PDB entry 7WFG | electron microscopy, 4.33 A resolution (low resolution: residue-level contacts below are approximate; hydrogen-bond / salt-bridge calls are withheld) | chains I and N of the 9 polymer chains in the assembly

Chain I:
Name: NAD(P)H-quinone oxidoreductase subunit I, chloroplastic
From: Arabidopsis thaliana
Notes: EC 7.1.1.-
UniProtKB: P56755 (NDHI_ARATH); residues 1-172 here = UniProt positions 1-172
Chain sequence (172 residues; each row starts with the number of its first residue):
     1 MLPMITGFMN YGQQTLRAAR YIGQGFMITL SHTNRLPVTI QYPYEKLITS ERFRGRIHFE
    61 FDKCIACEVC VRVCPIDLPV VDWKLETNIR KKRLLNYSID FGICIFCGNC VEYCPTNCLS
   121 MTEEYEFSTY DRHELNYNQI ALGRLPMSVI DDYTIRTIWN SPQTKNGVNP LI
Not modelled in the structure: 1-5, 45-48, 170-172
Curated features (UniProtKB/Swiss-Prot):
  - binding site ([4Fe-4S] cluster): Cys-64, Cys-67, Cys-70, Cys-74, Cys-104, Cys-107, Cys-110, Cys-114
Bound ions: 4Fe-4S cluster Fe near Ala-66 (its only coordinating residue here)
Small-molecule neighbours:
  - 4Fe-4S cluster (SF4), molecule 1: Ile-57, Cys-70, Cys-74, Pro-75, Leu-78, Cys-104, Ile-105, Phe-106, Cys-107, Gly-108, Asn-109, Cys-110
  - 4Fe-4S cluster (SF4), molecule 2: Phe-59, Cys-64, Ile-65, Ala-66, Cys-67, Glu-68, Val-69, Cys-70, Cys-114, Pro-115, Thr-116, Cys-118

Chain N:
Name: NAD(P)H-quinone oxidoreductase subunit N, chloroplastic
From: Arabidopsis thaliana
Notes: EC 7.1.1.-
UniProtKB: Q9LVM2 (NDHN_ARATH); residue numbers follow UniProt; this construct covers 1-209
Chain sequence (209 residues; numbered 1 to 209; the number before each row is that of its first residue):
     1 MGSRAICIQR VAPPCFEASQ VKKIKTVGSF LVNTRSKRRR STGVKCSSIA DYIGGDLVKP
    61 DIGQWLQDVE EHKAIAIYAP HEGGYEGRYL NRLKMQGYYF LDISARGLGD PETTLLKNYP
   121 VCPAHLGKQP IARWYYPPEV DYRLAALPPS AKGLVVWVLE AKVLSKSELQ FLALLPSLRP
   181 NVRVIAECGN WRKFVWKPLA EIANLAAQE
Not modelled in the structure: 1-57, 204-209

Interface between chain I and chain N:
Contacting residue pairs - 28 pairs, chain I then chain N:
  Tyr-44(I) / His-81(N)
  Ile-76(I) / Leu-126(N)
  Ile-76(I) / Gly-127(N)
  Asp-77(I) / His-125(N)
  Asp-77(I) / Gly-127(N)
  Leu-78(I) / His-125(N)
  Val-80(I) / Pro-123(N)
  Val-80(I) / Ala-124(N)
  Val-80(I) / His-125(N)
  Val-80(I) / Ile-131(N)
  Val-81(I) / Ile-131(N)
  Asp-82(I) / Arg-133(N)
  Ser-98(I) / Cys-122(N)
  Glu-124(I) / Arg-106(N)
  Tyr-130(I) / Asp-102(N)
  Glu-134(I) / Ile-103(N)
  Glu-134(I) / Ser-104(N)
  Tyr-137(I) / Gly-107(N)
  Asn-138(I) / Gly-109(N)
  Ile-140(I) / Gly-109(N)
  Ile-140(I) / Asp-110(N)
  Ala-141(I) / Gly-107(N)
  Ala-141(I) / Gly-109(N)
  Arg-144(I) / Leu-108(N)
  Arg-144(I) / Gly-109(N)
  Arg-144(I) / Leu-164(N)
  Arg-144(I) / Ser-165(N)
  Pro-146(I) / Leu-164(N)
Other interface residues (no listed pair), chain I (25 interface residues in all): Pro-79, Asn-96, Asp-100, Ile-103, Glu-126, Thr-129, Leu-145, Met-147
Other interface residues (no listed pair), chain N (23 interface residues in all): Ala-105, Pro-120, Val-163, Lys-166

In short:
25 residues of chain I face 23 of chain N across their interface. Chain I binds 4Fe-4S cluster. UniProt lists
8 [4Fe-4S] cluster-binding residues on chain I.
Here chain I is NAD(P)H-quinone oxidoreductase subunit I, chloroplastic and chain N is NAD(P)H-quinone
oxidoreductase subunit N, chloroplastic, both from Arabidopsis thaliana. Entry 7WFG (Subcomplexes A and E in
NDH complex from Arabidopsis) was determined by electron microscopy, deposited together with 7WFD and 7WFE.
